Entry 4FYE (X-ray diffraction, 2.41 A resolution); this record covers chain A.

== Chain A ==
Name: SidF, inhibitor of growth family, member 3
Organism: Legionella pneumophila subsp. pneumophila
Notes: EC 3.1.3.67; fragment: N-terminal phosphatase domain of SidF
UniProt: Q5ZSD5 (Q5ZSD5_LEGPH); residues 1-760 here = UniProt positions 1-760
Amino-acid sequence (761 residues; each row starts with the number of its first residue; numbering starts at 0):
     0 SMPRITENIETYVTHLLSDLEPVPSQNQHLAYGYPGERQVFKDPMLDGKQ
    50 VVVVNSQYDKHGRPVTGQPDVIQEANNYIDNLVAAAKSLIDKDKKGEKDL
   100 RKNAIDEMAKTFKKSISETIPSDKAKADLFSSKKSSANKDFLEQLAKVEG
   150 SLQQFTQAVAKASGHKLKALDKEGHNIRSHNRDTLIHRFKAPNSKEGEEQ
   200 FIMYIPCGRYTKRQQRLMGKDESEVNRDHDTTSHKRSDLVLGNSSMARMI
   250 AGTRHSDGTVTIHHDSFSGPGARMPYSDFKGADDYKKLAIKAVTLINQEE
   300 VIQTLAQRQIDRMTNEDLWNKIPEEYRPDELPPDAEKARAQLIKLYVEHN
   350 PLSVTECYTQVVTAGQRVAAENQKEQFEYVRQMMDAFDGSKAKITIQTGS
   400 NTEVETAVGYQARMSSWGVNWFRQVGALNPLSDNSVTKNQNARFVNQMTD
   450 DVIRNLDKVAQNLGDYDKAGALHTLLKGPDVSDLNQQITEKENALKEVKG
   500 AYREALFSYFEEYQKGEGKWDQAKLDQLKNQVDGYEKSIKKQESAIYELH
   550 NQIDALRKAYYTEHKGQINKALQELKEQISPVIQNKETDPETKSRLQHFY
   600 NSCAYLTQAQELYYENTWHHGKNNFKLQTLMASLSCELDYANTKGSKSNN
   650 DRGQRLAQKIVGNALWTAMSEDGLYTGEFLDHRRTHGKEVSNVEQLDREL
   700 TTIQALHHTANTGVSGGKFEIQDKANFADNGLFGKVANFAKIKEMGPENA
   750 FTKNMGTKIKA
Unresolved in the structure: 0-3, 222-235, 743-760
Differences from the reference sequence: expression tag (0); engineered mutation Ser645 (Cys in Q5ZSD5)
What the authors report for this chain:
  - mutagenesis - C645S: abolished catalytic activity (PI phosphatase activity)
  - specificity-determining residues: Glu370 (proposed by the authors, not directly observed)

== Summary ==
From the paper: C645S abolishes catalytic activity (PI phosphatase activity); the specificity determinant
Glu370.
Chain A is SidF, inhibitor of growth family, member 3 (Legionella pneumophila subsp. pneumophila); the
structure, Crystal structure of a Legionella phosphoinositide phosphatase, SidF, was determined by X-ray
diffraction (same publication as 4FYF and 4FYG).
